8RDQ - chain A; structure by X-ray diffraction, 2.03 A resolution.

# Chain A
Name: Cereblon isoform 4
From: Magnetospirillum gryphiswaldense
Reference sequence: A4TVL0 (A4TVL0_9PROT); residue numbers follow UniProt; this construct covers 1-124
Amino-acid sequence (125 residues; row label = number of the first residue in the row; numbering starts at 0):
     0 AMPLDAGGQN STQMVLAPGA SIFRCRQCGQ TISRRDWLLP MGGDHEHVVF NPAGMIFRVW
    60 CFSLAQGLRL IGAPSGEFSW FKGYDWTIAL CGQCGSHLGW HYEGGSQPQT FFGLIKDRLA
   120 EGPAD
Not modelled in the structure: 0-19, 40-42, 123-124
Differences from the reference sequence: expression tag (0)
Ion coordination: Zn2+: Cys24, Cys27, Cys90, Cys93
Ligand contacts: YQO ((5S)-3-(2,4-dichlorophenyl)-1-oxa-2,9-diazaspiro[4.5]dec-2-ene-8,10-dione): Phe49, Asn50, Pro51, Glu76, Phe77, Ser78, Trp79, Trp85, Trp99, Tyr101

# Summary
Bound to chain A: compound YQO. Cys24, Cys27, Cys90 and Cys93 coordinate Zn2+.
Chain A is Cereblon isoform 4 (Magnetospirillum gryphiswaldense); the structure, Cereblon isoform 4 from
Magnetospirillum gryphiswaldense in complex with spiro-isoxazol based compound 8b, was determined by X-ray
diffraction together with 8RDP, 8RDR, 8RDS and 8RDT from the same study.
